Entry 1PY6 (X-ray diffraction, 1.80 A resolution); this record covers chain A.

== Chain A ==
Molecule: Bacteriorhodopsin
Organism: Halobacterium salinarum
UniProt: P02945 (BACR_HALN1); residues 1-249 here correspond to UniProt positions 14-262 (UniProt number = residue number + 13)
Sequence (249 residues; numbered 1 to 249; the number before each row is that of its first residue):
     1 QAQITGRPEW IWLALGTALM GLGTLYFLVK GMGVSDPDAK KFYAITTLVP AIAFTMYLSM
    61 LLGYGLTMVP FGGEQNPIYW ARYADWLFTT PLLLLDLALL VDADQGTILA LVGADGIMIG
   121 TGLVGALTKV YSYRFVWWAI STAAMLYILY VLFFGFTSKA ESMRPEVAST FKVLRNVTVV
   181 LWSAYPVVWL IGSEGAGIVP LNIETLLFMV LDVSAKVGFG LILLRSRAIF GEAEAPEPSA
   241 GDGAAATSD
Unresolved in the structure: 1-4, 232-249
UniProt features mapped onto this chain:
  - site: Asp85 (Primary proton acceptor)
  - modified residue: Gln1 (Pyrrolidone carboxylic acid), Lys216 (N6-(retinylidene)lysine)
Glycans and other covalent adducts: retinal (RET) linked to Lys216
Residues lining bound ligands: retinal (RET): Tyr83, Trp86, Thr89, Thr90, Leu93, Met118, Ile119, Gly122, Trp138, Ser141, Thr142, Met145, Trp182, Tyr185, Pro186, Trp189, Asp212, Ala215

== Overview ==
Retinal is covalently linked to Lys216.
Chain A is Bacteriorhodopsin (Halobacterium salinarum); the structure, Bacteriorhodopsin crystallized from
bicells, was determined by X-ray diffraction, deposited together with 1PXR and 1PXS.
